PDB entry 1LZA | X-ray diffraction, 1.60 A resolution | chain A

# Chain A
Name: Hen egg white lysozyme
From: Gallus gallus
Notes: EC 3.2.1.17
UniProt: P00698 (LYSC_CHICK); residues 1-129 here correspond to UniProt positions 19-147 (UniProt number = residue number + 18)
Chain sequence (129 residues; row label = number of the first residue in the row):
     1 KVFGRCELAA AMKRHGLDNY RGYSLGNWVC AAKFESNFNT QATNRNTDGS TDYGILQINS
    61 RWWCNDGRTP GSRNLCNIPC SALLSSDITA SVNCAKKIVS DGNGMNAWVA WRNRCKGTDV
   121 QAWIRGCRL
Disulfide bonds: Cys6-Cys127, Cys30-Cys115, Cys64-Cys80, Cys76-Cys94

# In short
Chain A is Hen egg white lysozyme (Gallus gallus); the structure, Dissection of protein-carbohydrate
interactions in mutant hen egg-white lysozyme complexes and their hydrolytic activity, was determined by X-ray
diffraction together with 1LZB, 1LZC, 1LZD, 1LZE and 1LZG from the same study.
